PDB entry 5W0F | X-ray diffraction, 1.60 A resolution | chain A

Chain A:
Name: CREB-binding protein
Source organism: Homo sapiens
Notes: EC 2.3.1.48; fragment: Bromodomain
UniProtKB: Q92793 (CBP_HUMAN); numbering as in UniProt (aligned over 1082-1197)
Amino-acid sequence (148 residues; numbered 1050 to 1197; the number before each row is that of its first residue):
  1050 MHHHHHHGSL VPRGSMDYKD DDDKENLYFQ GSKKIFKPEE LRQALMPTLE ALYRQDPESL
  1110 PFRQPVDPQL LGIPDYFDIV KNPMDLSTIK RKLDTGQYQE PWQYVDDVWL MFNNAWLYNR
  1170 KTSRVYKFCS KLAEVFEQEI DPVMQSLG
Unresolved in the structure: 1050-1082, 1197
Construct notes: initiating methionine (1050); expression tag (1051-1081)
Small-molecule neighbours: Cpd3 (9U7; 1-{3-[6-(1-methyl-1H-pyrazol-4-yl)-3,4-dihydroquinolin-1(2H)-yl]-1-[(3S)-oxolan-3-yl]-1,4,6,7-tetrahydro-5H-pyrazolo[4,3-c]pyridin-5-yl}ethan-1-one): Pro1106, Leu1109, Pro1110, Phe1111, Val1115, Leu1120, Ile1122, Tyr1125, Ala1164, Tyr1167, Asn1168, Arg1173, Val1174, Phe1177
Curated features (UniProtKB/Swiss-Prot):
  - region: Asn1162 to Lys1180 (Interaction with ASF1A)
  - natural variant: Tyr1175 (Y1175C: In RSTS1)
  - mutagenesis: Asp1116 (D1116R: Impairs binding to acetylated histones), Phe1126 (F1126A: Impairs binding to acetylated histones), Asn1162 (N1162E/R: Abolishes interaction with ASF1A), Trp1165 (W1165A: Abolishes interaction with ASF1A), Lys1170 (K1170E: Impairs binding to acetylated histones), Ser1179 (S1179I: Impairs interaction with ASF1A), Lys1180 (K1180E: Abolishes interaction with ASF1A), Glu1183 (E1183R: Abolishes interaction with ASF1A)

In short:
Bound to chain A: Cpd3. UniProt lists 8 mutagenesis sites.
Chain A is CREB-binding protein (Homo sapiens); the structure, CREBBP Bromodomain in complex with Cpd3
((S)-1-(3-(6-(1-methyl-1H-pyrazol-4-yl)-3,4-dihydroquinolin-1(2H)-yl)-1-(tetrahydrofuran-3-yl)-1,4,6,7-tetrahydro-5H-pyrazolo[4,3-c]pyridin-5-yl)ethan-1-one),
was determined by X-ray diffraction, deposited together with 5W0I, 5W0L and 5W0Q.
